Entry 7QWP (electron microscopy, 3.40 A resolution); this record covers chains M and T of the 8 polymer chains in the assembly.

== Chain M ==
Protein: RNA polymerase sigma-54 factor
From: Klebsiella pneumoniae
UniProt: A0A0N9UTC1 (A0A0N9UTC1_KLEPN); residues 1-477 here = UniProt positions 1-477
Sequence (497 residues; each row starts with the number of its first residue; numbers below 1 keep their minus sign (Met-19 is residue -19)):
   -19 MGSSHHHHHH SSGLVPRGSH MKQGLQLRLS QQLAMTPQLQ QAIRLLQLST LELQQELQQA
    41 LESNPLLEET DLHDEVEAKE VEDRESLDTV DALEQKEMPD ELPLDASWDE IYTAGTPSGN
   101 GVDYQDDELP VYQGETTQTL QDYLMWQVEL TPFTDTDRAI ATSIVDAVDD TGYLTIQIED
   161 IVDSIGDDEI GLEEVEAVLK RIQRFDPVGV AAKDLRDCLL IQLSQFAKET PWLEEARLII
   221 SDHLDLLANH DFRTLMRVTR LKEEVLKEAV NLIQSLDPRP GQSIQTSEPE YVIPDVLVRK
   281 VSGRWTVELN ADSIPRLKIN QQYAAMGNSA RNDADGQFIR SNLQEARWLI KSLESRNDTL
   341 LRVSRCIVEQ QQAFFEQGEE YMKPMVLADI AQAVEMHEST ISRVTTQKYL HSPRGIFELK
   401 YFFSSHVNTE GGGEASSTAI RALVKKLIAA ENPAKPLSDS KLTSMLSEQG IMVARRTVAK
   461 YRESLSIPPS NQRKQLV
Unresolved in the structure: -19 to 14, 50-107
Construct notes: initiating methionine (-19); expression tag (-18 to 0); conflict Glu49 (Gln in A0A0N9UTC1)
Reported in the primary citation:
  - binding site for Non-Template promoter DNA: Met15, Ser379, Arg383, Arg455, Arg456
  - binding site for Template promoter DNA (chain T): Ser335
  - contacts within the chain: Thr30-Arg336, Arg336-Asn337
  - mutagenesis - P17A: abolished binding to activators (citing earlier work)

== Chain T ==
Molecule: Template promoter DNA
Sequence (63 nucleotides; row label = number of the first residue in the row; numbers below 1 keep their minus sign (DA-27 is residue -27)):
   -27 ACATGAATGC GCAACAGCAT GCGCGCCCAG GGCTGATCGT GCAAAAGTCG TGCCAGCCGT
    33 CTC
Unresolved in the structure: -27 to -2, 35

== Interface between chain M and chain T ==
Contacting residue pairs - 22 pairs, chain M then chain T:
  Met15(M) - DG11(T)  base contact
  Leu19(M) - DG11(T)  base contact
  Ala22(M) - DT12(T)  base contact
  Ile23(M) - DT12(T)  base contact
  Ser335(M) - DT12(T)  hydrogen bond to the base
  Met376(M) - DG13(T)  phosphate contact
  His377(M) - DG13(T)  phosphate contact
  His377(M) - DC14(T)  base contact
  Ser379(M) - DC14(T)  hydrogen bond to the base
  Ser379(M) - DA15(T)  hydrogen bond to the base
  Thr380(M) - DT12(T)  phosphate contact
  Ser405(M) - DC21(T)  sugar contact
  Ser405(M) - DG22(T)  hydrogen bond to the phosphate
  His406(M) - DG22(T)  phosphate contact
  Ala454(M) - DT23(T)  hydrogen bond to the phosphate
  Arg456(M) - DT23(T)  base contact
  Arg456(M) - DG24(T)  base contact
  Arg456(M) - DC25(T)  base contact
  Arg456(M) - DC26(T)  base contact
  Thr457(M) - DG22(T)  sugar contact
  Thr457(M) - DT23(T)  phosphate contact
  Tyr461(M) - DG22(T)  hydrogen bond to the phosphate
Interface residues without a listed pair, chain M (21 interface residues in all): Ser332, Glu375, Val407, Asn408, Val453, Lys460

== In short ==
21 residues of chain M face 11 of chain T across their interface, with 6 hydrogen bonds. Among the polar pairs
are Ser335(M)-DT12(T), Ser379(M)-DC14(T) and Ser379(M)-DA15(T). From the paper: a binding site for
Non-Template promoter DNA at Met15(M), Ser379(M) and Arg383(M) among others; P17A of chain M abolishes binding
to activators.
Chain M is RNA polymerase sigma-54 factor (Klebsiella pneumoniae) and chain T is Template promoter DNA; the
structure, CryoEM structure of bacterial transcription close complex (RPc), was determined by electron
microscopy together with 7QV9 and 7QXI from the same study.
